Entry 4D6A (X-ray diffraction, 1.45 A resolution); this record covers chain A.

Chain A:
Molecule: Myelin P2 protein
From: Homo sapiens
UniProt: P02689 (MYP2_HUMAN); aligned to UniProt positions 1-132 over residues 0-131 (the alignment contains insertions or deletions, so no single offset holds)
Sequence (135 residues; each row starts with the number of its first residue; numbers below 1 keep their minus sign (Gly-1 is residue -1)):
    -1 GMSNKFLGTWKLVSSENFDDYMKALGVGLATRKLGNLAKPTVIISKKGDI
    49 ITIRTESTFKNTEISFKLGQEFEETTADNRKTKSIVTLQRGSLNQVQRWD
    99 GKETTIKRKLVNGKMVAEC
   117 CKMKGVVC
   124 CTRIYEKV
Sequence notes: expression tag (-1)
Modified / non-standard residues: Cys117 (s-hydroxycysteine; CSO); Cys124 (s-hydroxycysteine; CSO)
Reported in the primary citation:
  - mutagenesis - P38G: increased binding to DMPC/DMPG vesicle
  - mutagenesis - P38G: decreased stability

Summary:
From the paper: P38G increases binding to DMPC/DMPG vesicle; P38G reduces stability.
Chain A is Myelin P2 protein (Homo sapiens); the structure, Human myelin protein P2 after neutron scattering
experiments, was determined by X-ray diffraction, deposited together with 4D6B.
